PDB entry 8RZG | X-ray diffraction, 1.81 A resolution | chains A and B

# Chain A (and B)
Molecule: Conserved hypothetical periplasmic protein
Organism: Zobellia galactanivorans
Notes: chain B of this document is another copy of the same molecule, construct and numbering; everything in this record applies to it too
UniProtKB: G0L004 (G0L004_ZOBGA); residue numbers follow UniProt; this construct covers 32-693
Amino-acid sequence (676 residues; numbered 18 to 693; the number before each row is that of its first residue):
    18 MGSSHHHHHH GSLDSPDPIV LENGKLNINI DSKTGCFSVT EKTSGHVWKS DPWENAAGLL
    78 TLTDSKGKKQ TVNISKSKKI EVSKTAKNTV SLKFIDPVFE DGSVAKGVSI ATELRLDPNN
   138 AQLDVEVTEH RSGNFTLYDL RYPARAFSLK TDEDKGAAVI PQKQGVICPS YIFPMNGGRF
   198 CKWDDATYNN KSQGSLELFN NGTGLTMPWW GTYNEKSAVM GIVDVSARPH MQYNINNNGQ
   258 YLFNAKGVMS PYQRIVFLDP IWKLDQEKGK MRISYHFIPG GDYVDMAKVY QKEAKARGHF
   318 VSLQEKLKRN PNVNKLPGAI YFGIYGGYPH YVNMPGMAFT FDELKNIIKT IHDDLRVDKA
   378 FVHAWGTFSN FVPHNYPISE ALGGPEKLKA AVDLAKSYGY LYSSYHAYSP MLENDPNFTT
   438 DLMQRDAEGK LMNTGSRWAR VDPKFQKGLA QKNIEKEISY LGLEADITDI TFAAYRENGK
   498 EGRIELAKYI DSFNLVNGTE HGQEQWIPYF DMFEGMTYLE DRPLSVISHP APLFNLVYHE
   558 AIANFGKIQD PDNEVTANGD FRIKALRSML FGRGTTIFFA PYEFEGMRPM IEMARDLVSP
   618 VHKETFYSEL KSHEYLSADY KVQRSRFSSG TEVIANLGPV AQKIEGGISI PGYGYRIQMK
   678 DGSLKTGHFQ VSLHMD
Not modelled in the structure: 18-34
Construct notes: initiating methionine (18); expression tag (19-31)
Covalent attachments: ADG (3,6-anhydro-D-galactose) (A1H39) linked to D486
Bound ions: Na+ site 1: N207, Q210; Na+ site 2: L512, N514, D528
Ligand contacts: ADG (3,6-anhydro-D-galactose) (A1H39; (1R,4S,5R,8S)-2,6-dioxabicyclo[3.2.1]octane-4,8-diol): P346, H347, W382, Y422, W455, I487, E517, K564, I565, Q566
Reported in the primary citation:
  - conformationally variable residues (side-chain flip): D486

# How chain A and chain B interact
Residue-residue contacts (161):
  I189(A) - Y348(B)  hydrophobic
  I189(A) - M351(B)
  F190(A) - M351(B)
  P191(A) - G353(B)
  P191(A) - M354(B)  hydrophobic
  M192(A) - M354(B)
  M192(A) - A597(B)
  M192(A) - Y599(B)
  N193(A) - N570(B)
  N193(A) - E571(B)  hydrogen bond
  N193(A) - F595(B)  hydrogen bond (side chain-backbone)
  N193(A) - F596(B)
  N193(A) - Y599(B)
  N193(A) - E600(B)  hydrogen bond
  G194(A) - Y342(B)
  G194(A) - F595(B)
  G194(A) - A597(B)
  G195(A) - I565(B)
  G195(A) - Q566(B)
  G195(A) - F595(B)
  R196(A) - E571(B)  salt bridge
  R196(A) - V572(B)  hydrogen bond (side chain-backbone)
  R196(A) - T573(B)
  F197(A) - Y342(B)
  F197(A) - Y348(B)  hydrophobic
  F197(A) - M351(B)  hydrophobic
  F197(A) - M354(B)  hydrophobic
  C198(A) - Y342(B)  hydrophobic
  C198(A) - H347(B)
  C198(A) - I565(B)  hydrophobic
  K199(A) - E537(B)  salt bridge
  K199(A) - Q566(B)  hydrogen bond (side chain-backbone)
  D201(A) - H347(B)
  D201(A) - Y348(B)  hydrogen bond
  D201(A) - R454(B)  salt bridge
  D202(A) - H347(B)  salt bridge
  D202(A) - W455(B)  hydrogen bond
  Y205(A) - E430(B)
  Y205(A) - R454(B)
  Q257(A) - T451(B)
  N261(A) - T451(B)  hydrogen bond
  N261(A) - G452(B)  hydrogen bond (side chain-backbone)
  A262(A) - K447(B)  hydrogen bond (backbone-side chain)
  K263(A) - K447(B)
  G264(A) - K447(B)
  G264(A) - L448(B)  hydrogen bond (backbone-backbone)
  V265(A) - T451(B)
  M266(A) - F435(B)  hydrophobic
  M266(A) - T437(B)
  M266(A) - T451(B)
  M266(A) - R457(B)
  Y342(A) - G194(B)
  Y342(A) - F197(B)
  Y342(A) - C198(B)  hydrophobic
  H347(A) - C198(B)
  H347(A) - D201(B)
  H347(A) - D202(B)  salt bridge
  Y348(A) - I189(B)
  Y348(A) - F197(B)  hydrophobic
  Y348(A) - D201(B)  hydrogen bond
  M351(A) - I189(B)
  M351(A) - F190(B)
  M351(A) - F197(B)  hydrophobic
  G353(A) - P191(B)
  M354(A) - P191(B)  hydrophobic
  M354(A) - M192(B)
  M354(A) - F197(B)  hydrophobic
  E430(A) - Y205(B)
  E430(A) - M266(B)
  F435(A) - M266(B)  hydrophobic
  K447(A) - A262(B)  hydrogen bond (side chain-backbone)
  K447(A) - K263(B)
  K447(A) - G264(B)
  L448(A) - G264(B)  hydrogen bond (backbone-backbone)
  T451(A) - Q257(B)
  T451(A) - N261(B)  hydrogen bond
  T451(A) - V265(B)
  G452(A) - N261(B)  hydrogen bond (backbone-side chain)
  R454(A) - D201(B)  salt bridge
  R454(A) - Y205(B)
  W455(A) - D202(B)  hydrogen bond
  R457(A) - M266(B)
  E537(A) - K199(B)  salt bridge
  D538(A) - D538(B)
  I565(A) - G195(B)
  I565(A) - C198(B)  hydrophobic
  Q566(A) - G195(B)
  Q566(A) - K199(B)  hydrogen bond (backbone-side chain)
  N570(A) - N193(B)
  E571(A) - N193(B)
  E571(A) - R196(B)  salt bridge
  V572(A) - R196(B)  hydrogen bond (backbone-side chain)
  V572(A) - V572(B)  hydrophobic
  V572(A) - G576(B)
  V572(A) - D577(B)
  V572(A) - R579(B)
  T573(A) - R196(B)
  T573(A) - T573(B)
  T573(A) - A574(B)
  A574(A) - T573(B)
  A574(A) - A574(B)
  G576(A) - V572(B)
  D577(A) - V572(B)
  R579(A) - V572(B)
  F595(A) - N193(B)  hydrogen bond (backbone-side chain)
  F595(A) - G194(B)
  F595(A) - G195(B)
  F596(A) - N193(B)
  A597(A) - M192(B)
  A597(A) - G194(B)
  Y599(A) - M192(B)
  Y599(A) - N193(B)
  Y599(A) - D636(B)  hydrogen bond
  Y599(A) - V657(B)
  E600(A) - N193(B)  hydrogen bond
  E600(A) - P656(B)
  E600(A) - V657(B)
  G603(A) - P656(B)
  G603(A) - V657(B)
  M604(A) - P656(B)  hydrophobic
  M610(A) - V688(B)
  M610(A) - S689(B)
  M610(A) - L690(B)  hydrophobic
  D613(A) - M692(B)
  L614(A) - L690(B)  hydrophobic
  D636(A) - Y599(B)  hydrogen bond
  P656(A) - E600(B)
  P656(A) - G603(B)
  P656(A) - M604(B)  hydrophobic
  V657(A) - Y599(B)
  V657(A) - E600(B)
  V657(A) - G603(B)
  Y672(A) - L690(B)  hydrophobic
  Y672(A) - H691(B)
  Y672(A) - M692(B)
  T683(A) - M692(B)
  T683(A) - D693(B)  hydrogen bond
  G684(A) - H691(B)
  G684(A) - D693(B)
  H685(A) - L690(B)
  H685(A) - H691(B)  hydrogen bond (backbone-backbone)
  F686(A) - S689(B)
  Q687(A) - Q687(B)
  Q687(A) - V688(B)
  Q687(A) - S689(B)  hydrogen bond (backbone-backbone)
  V688(A) - M610(B)
  V688(A) - Q687(B)
  S689(A) - F686(B)
  S689(A) - Q687(B)  hydrogen bond (backbone-backbone)
  L690(A) - M610(B)  hydrophobic
  L690(A) - L614(B)  hydrophobic
  L690(A) - H685(B)
  L690(A) - F686(B)  hydrophobic
  H691(A) - G684(B)
  H691(A) - H685(B)  hydrogen bond (backbone-backbone)
  H691(A) - Q687(B)
  M692(A) - D613(B)
  M692(A) - Y672(B)
  M692(A) - T683(B)
  D693(A) - T683(B)  hydrogen bond
  D693(A) - G684(B)
Also at the interface, not in a pair above, chain A (88 interface residues in all): N206, N255, R271, G344, P352, W382, N431, T437, M440, S542, I580, E602, P606, Q659, Y670
Also at the interface, not in a pair above, chain B (86 interface residues in all): N206, N255, R271, G344, P352, W382, N431, M440, I580, E602, P606, Q659

# Overview
88 residues of chain A and 86 residues of chain B are in contact, with 29 hydrogen bonds and 8 salt bridges.
Polar contacts include R196(A)-E571(B), K199(A)-E537(B) and D201(A)-R454(B). ADG (3,6-anhydro-D-galactose) is
covalently linked to D486(A). The Na+ site 1 is built by N207(A) and Q210(A). The paper reports conformational
variability at D486(A).
Chain A and chain B are both Conserved hypothetical periplasmic protein (Zobellia galactanivorans); the
structure, ZgGH129 from Zobellia galactanivorans soaked with the product of the reaction ADG
(3,6-anhydro-D-galactose), was determined by X-ray diffraction, deposited together with 8RZH, 8RZI, 8RZJ and
8RZK.
